PDB entry 6T8L | X-ray diffraction, 1.70 A resolution | chain A

[Chain A]
Molecule: Endo-beta-N-acetylglucosaminidase F1
From: Bacteroides thetaiotaomicron VPI-5482
UniProtKB: Q8A0N4 (Q8A0N4_BACTN); residue numbers follow UniProt; this construct covers 27-476
Sequence (451 residues; row label = number of the first residue in the row):
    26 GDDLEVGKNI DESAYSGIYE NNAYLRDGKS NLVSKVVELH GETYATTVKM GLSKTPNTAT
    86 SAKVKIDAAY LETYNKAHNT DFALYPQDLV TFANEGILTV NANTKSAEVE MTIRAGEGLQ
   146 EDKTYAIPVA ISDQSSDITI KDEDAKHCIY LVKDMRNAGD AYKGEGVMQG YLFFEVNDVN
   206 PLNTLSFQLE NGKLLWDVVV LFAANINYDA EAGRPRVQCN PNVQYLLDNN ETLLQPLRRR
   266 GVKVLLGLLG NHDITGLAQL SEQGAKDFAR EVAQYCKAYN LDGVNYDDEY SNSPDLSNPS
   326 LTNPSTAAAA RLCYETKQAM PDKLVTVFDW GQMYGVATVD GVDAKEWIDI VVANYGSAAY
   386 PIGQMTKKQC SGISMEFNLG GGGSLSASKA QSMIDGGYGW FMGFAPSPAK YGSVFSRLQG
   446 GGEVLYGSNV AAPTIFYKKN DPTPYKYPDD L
Unresolved in the structure: 26-44
Differences from the reference sequence: expression tag (26)
Bound ions: Ca2+: Asn182, Gly356
From the paper describing this entry:
  - binding site for N-acetylglucosamine: Asp312, Glu314, Tyr315, Tyr380, Glu401
  - catalytic residues: Asp312, Glu314
  - mutagenesis - N230A, N245A, H277A: decreased catalytic activity on RNaseB
  - mutagenesis - N230A, N245A, H277A: decreased catalytic activity on IgG
  - mutagenesis - E200A, N202A: decreased catalytic activity
  - mutagenesis - Y69A, Y95A, Y99A, H103A, F107A, S432A: unchanged catalytic activity

[In short]
Asn182 and Gly356 form the Ca2+ site. The paper reports catalytic residues Asp312 and Glu314; N230A, N245A and
H277A reduce catalytic activity on RNaseB; 11 substitutions were tested in all.
Chain A is Endo-beta-N-acetylglucosaminidase F1 (Bacteroides thetaiotaomicron VPI-5482); the structure,
Crystal structure of Bacteroides thetaiotamicron EndoBT-3987 with Man9GlcNAc product in P212121, was
determined by X-ray diffraction, deposited together with 6T8I, 6T8K, 6TCV and 6TCW.
